PDB entry 4PW9 | X-ray diffraction, 2.49 A resolution | chains A and B

# Chain A
Name: Putative sulfite oxidase
Organism: Sinorhizobium meliloti
Notes: EC 1.8.3.1
UniProt: Q92M24 (Q92M24_RHIME); residues 32-399 here = UniProt positions 32-399
Sequence (369 residues; row label = number of the first residue in the row):
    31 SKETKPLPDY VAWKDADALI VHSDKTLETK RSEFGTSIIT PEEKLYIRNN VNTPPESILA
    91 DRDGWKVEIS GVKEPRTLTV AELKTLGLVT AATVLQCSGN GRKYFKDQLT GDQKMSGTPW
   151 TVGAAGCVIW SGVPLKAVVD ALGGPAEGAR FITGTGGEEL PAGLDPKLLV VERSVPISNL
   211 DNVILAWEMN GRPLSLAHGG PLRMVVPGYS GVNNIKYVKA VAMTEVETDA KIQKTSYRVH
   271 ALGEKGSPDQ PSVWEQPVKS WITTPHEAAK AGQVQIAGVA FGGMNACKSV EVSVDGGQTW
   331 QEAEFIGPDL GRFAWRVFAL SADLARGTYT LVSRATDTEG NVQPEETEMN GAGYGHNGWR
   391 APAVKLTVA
Unresolved in the structure: 31-36
Differences from the reference sequence: expression tag (31)
Metal / ion sites: (molybdopterin-S,S)-oxo-molybdenum Mo near Cys127 (its only coordinating residue here)
Small-molecule neighbours:
  - heme c (HEC): Arg78, Asn80, Ser146, Gly147, Thr148, Leu198, Leu199
  - (molybdopterin-S,S)-oxo-molybdenum (MSS): Tyr76, Ile77, Arg78, Asn79, Asn80, Val81, Leu125, Cys127, Ser128, Gly186, Glu188, Val201, Ala227, His228, Arg233, Ser240, Gly241, Val242, Asn244, Ile245, Lys246, Tyr247, Tyr267
Reported in the primary citation:
  - binding site for heme c: Arg78

# Chain B
Name: Putative cytochrome C
Organism: Sinorhizobium meliloti
UniProt: Q92M25 (Q92M25_RHIME); numbering as in UniProt (aligned over 28-113)
Sequence (106 residues; numbered 27 to 132; the number before each row is that of its first residue):
    27 MEEDKLALGR EIFLERSEPQ CALCHTLADA EAVGEVGPNL DELKPDAERV NTAVTNGIGP
    87 MPANEILTDE EIEAVALYVS TVAGKAKNSS SVDKLAAALE HHHHHH
Unresolved in the structure: 27-28, 112-132
Differences from the reference sequence: expression tag (27, 114-132)
Glycans and other covalent adducts: heme c (HEC) linked to Cys47, Cys50
Metal / ion sites: heme c Fe: His51, Met87
Small-molecule neighbours: heme c (HEC): Ser43, Pro45, Gln46, His51, Val62, Gly63, Pro64, Leu66, Leu69, Arg75, Val76, Ala79, Val80, Ile84, Gly85, Pro86, Met87, Val101
Reported in the primary citation:
  - heme c coordination: His51, Met87
  - conformationally variable residues (loop rearrangement, side-chain flip): Asn82 to Leu93

# Interface between chain A and chain B
Contacting residue pairs (24; chain A residue first):
  His52(A) - Leu69(B)
  Ser53(A) - Leu69(B)
  Asp54(A) - Pro64(B)
  Asp54(A) - Asn65(B)  hydrogen bond (side chain-backbone)
  Lys55(A) - Glu61(B)  hydrogen bond (side chain-backbone)
  Lys55(A) - Val62(B)
  Lys55(A) - Gly63(B)
  Asn80(A) - Val62(B)
  Val81(A) - Val62(B)
  Asn82(A) - Glu61(B)
  Asn82(A) - Val62(B)
  Lys144(A) - Thr78(B)
  Lys144(A) - Asn82(B)  hydrogen bond (backbone-side chain)
  Ser146(A) - Ala79(B)
  Ser146(A) - Gly83(B)  hydrogen bond (side chain-backbone)
  Gly147(A) - Arg75(B)  hydrogen bond (backbone-side chain)
  Thr148(A) - Arg75(B)
  Pro149(A) - Arg75(B)
  Pro191(A) - Val62(B)  hydrophobic
  Leu198(A) - Pro86(B)
  Leu199(A) - Val62(B)  hydrophobic
  Leu199(A) - Pro86(B)  hydrophobic
  Lys261(A) - Gly85(B)  hydrogen bond (side chain-backbone)
  Ser266(A) - Gly85(B)  hydrogen bond (side chain-backbone)
Other interface residues (no listed pair), chain A (19 interface residues in all): Met145, Gly193
Other interface residues (no listed pair), chain B (17 interface residues in all): Pro45, Leu49, Glu68, Ile84

# In short
The interface between chain A and chain B involves 19 residues on one side and 17 on the other, with 7
hydrogen bonds. Polar pairs include Asp54(A)-Asn65(B), Lys55(A)-Glu61(B) and Lys144(A)-Asn82(B). Bound to
chain A: (molybdopterin-S,S)-oxo-molybdenum and heme c. The paper reports a binding site for heme c at
Arg78(A); heme c coordination by His51(B) and Met87(B).
Chain A is Putative sulfite oxidase and chain B is Putative cytochrome C, both from Sinorhizobium meliloti;
the structure, Crystal structure of the electron-transfer complex formed between a sulfite dehydrogenase and a
c-type cytochrome from ..., was determined by X-ray diffraction, deposited together with 4PW3 and 4PWA.
